PDB entry 7G9G | X-ray diffraction, 2.08 A resolution | chains A and B

# Chain A
Protein: Transforming protein RhoA
Organism: Homo sapiens
Notes: EC 3.6.5.2
UniProtKB: P61586 (RHOA_HUMAN); residues 1-184 here = UniProt positions 1-184
Amino-acid sequence (185 residues; numbered 0 to 184; the number before each row is that of its first residue; numbering starts at 0):
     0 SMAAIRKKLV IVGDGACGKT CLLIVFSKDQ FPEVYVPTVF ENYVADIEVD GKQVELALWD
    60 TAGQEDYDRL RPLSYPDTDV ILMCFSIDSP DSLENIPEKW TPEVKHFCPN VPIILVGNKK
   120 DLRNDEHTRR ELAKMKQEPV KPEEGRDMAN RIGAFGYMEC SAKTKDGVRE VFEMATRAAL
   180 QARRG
Unresolved in the structure: 0-2, 182-184
Construct notes: expression tag (0)

# Chain B
Protein: Rho guanine nucleotide exchange factor 2
Organism: Homo sapiens
UniProtKB: Q92974 (ARHG2_HUMAN); residues 206-448 here = UniProt positions 206-448
Amino-acid sequence (245 residues; each row starts with the number of its first residue):
   204 SMEMDEKDFA ADSWSLAVDS SFLQQHKKEV MKQQDVIYEL IQTELHHVRT LKIMTRLFRT
   264 GMLEELHLEP GVVQGLFPCV DELSDIHTRF LSQLLERRRQ ALCPGSTRNF VIHRLGDLLI
   324 SQFSGPSAEQ MCKTYSEFCS RHSKALKLYK ELYARDKRFQ QFIRKVTRPA VLKRHGVQEC
   384 ILLVTQRITK YPLLISRILQ HSHGIEEERQ DLTTALGLVK ELLSNVDEGI YQLEKGARLQ
   444 EIYNR
Unresolved in the structure: 439-448
Construct notes: expression tag (204-205)
Small-molecule neighbours: N-(2-methoxyphenyl)acetamide (ZGK): Asp222, Ser224, Phe225, Gln228, Cys306, Pro307, Ser309, Asn312

# Interface between chain A and chain B
Residue-residue contacts - 64 pairs, chain A then chain B:
  Arg5(A) - Lys376(B)  hydrogen bond (side chain-backbone)
  Arg5(A) - Glu382(B)  salt bridge
  Lys7(A) - Leu385(B)
  Lys27(A) - Asp215(B)  salt bridge
  Val33(A) - Ser216(B)
  Val33(A) - Ser218(B)
  Tyr34(A) - Ser216(B)
  Tyr34(A) - Asp238(B)
  Tyr34(A) - Val239(B)
  Tyr34(A) - Glu242(B)  hydrogen bond
  Tyr34(A) - Arg400(B)  hydrogen bond
  Val35(A) - Arg400(B)  hydrogen bond (backbone-side chain)
  Pro36(A) - Glu242(B)
  Pro36(A) - Arg400(B)
  Thr37(A) - Val239(B)
  Thr37(A) - Glu242(B)  hydrogen bond
  Thr37(A) - Leu396(B)
  Thr37(A) - Leu397(B)
  Thr37(A) - Arg400(B)  hydrogen bond
  Val38(A) - Glu242(B)  hydrogen bond (backbone-side chain)
  Phe39(A) - Lys393(B)  hydrogen bond (backbone-side chain)
  Glu40(A) - Thr246(B)
  Glu40(A) - His249(B)  salt bridge
  Glu40(A) - Leu386(B)
  Glu40(A) - Gln389(B)
  Asn41(A) - Arg377(B)  hydrogen bond (side chain-backbone)
  Asn41(A) - Leu386(B)
  Tyr42(A) - Arg377(B)
  Val43(A) - Lys376(B)
  Val43(A) - Arg377(B)
  Asp45(A) - Lys376(B)  salt bridge
  Glu54(A) - Lys376(B)  salt bridge
  Trp58(A) - Glu382(B)
  Trp58(A) - Leu385(B)  hydrophobic
  Trp58(A) - Leu386(B)  hydrophobic
  Trp58(A) - Gln389(B)
  Asp59(A) - Gln389(B)  hydrogen bond (backbone-side chain)
  Ala61(A) - Leu396(B)
  Gly62(A) - Thr392(B)
  Gly62(A) - Leu396(B)
  Gln63(A) - Gln389(B)
  Gln63(A) - Thr392(B)
  Tyr66(A) - Thr392(B)
  Tyr66(A) - Leu426(B)
  Tyr66(A) - Asp430(B)
  Asp67(A) - Asp430(B)  hydrogen bond (backbone-side chain)
  Arg68(A) - Asp430(B)  salt bridge
  Arg68(A) - Glu431(B)
  Leu69(A) - Cys342(B)  hydrophobic
  Leu69(A) - Thr388(B)
  Leu69(A) - Ile391(B)  hydrophobic
  Leu69(A) - Asp430(B)  hydrogen bond (backbone-side chain)
  Leu69(A) - Ile433(B)  hydrophobic
  Leu72(A) - Cys342(B)
  Leu72(A) - His345(B)
  Leu72(A) - Ser346(B)
  Leu72(A) - Leu385(B)
  Leu72(A) - Thr388(B)
  Leu72(A) - Gln435(B)
  Ser73(A) - Leu385(B)
  Ser73(A) - Gln389(B)  hydrogen bond
  Pro75(A) - Leu349(B)  hydrophobic
  Asp76(A) - Lys353(B)  salt bridge
  Asp76(A) - Gln381(B)
Interface residues without a listed pair, chain B (36 interface residues in all): Leu219, Lys423, Ser427, Val429

# Overview
Chain A and chain B form an interface of 29 and 36 residues respectively, with 13 hydrogen bonds and 7 salt
bridges. Polar contacts include Arg5(A)-Glu382(B), Lys27(A)-Asp215(B) and Glu40(A)-His249(B). Chain B binds
N-(2-methoxyphenyl)acetamide.
Chain A is Transforming protein RhoA and chain B is Rho guanine nucleotide exchange factor 2, both from Homo
sapiens; the structure, ARHGEF2 PanDDA analysis group deposition -- ARHGEF2 and RhoA in complex with
PCM-0102236-001, was determined by X-ray diffraction.
